Entry 8H8X (electron microscopy, 3.92 A resolution); this record covers chain A.

== Chain A ==
Molecule: E3 ubiquitin-protein ligase HACE1
Source organism: Homo sapiens
Notes: EC 2.3.2.26
Reference sequence: Q8IYU2 (HACE1_HUMAN); numbering as in UniProt (aligned over 1-909)
Sequence (909 residues; numbered 1 to 909; the number before each row is that of its first residue):
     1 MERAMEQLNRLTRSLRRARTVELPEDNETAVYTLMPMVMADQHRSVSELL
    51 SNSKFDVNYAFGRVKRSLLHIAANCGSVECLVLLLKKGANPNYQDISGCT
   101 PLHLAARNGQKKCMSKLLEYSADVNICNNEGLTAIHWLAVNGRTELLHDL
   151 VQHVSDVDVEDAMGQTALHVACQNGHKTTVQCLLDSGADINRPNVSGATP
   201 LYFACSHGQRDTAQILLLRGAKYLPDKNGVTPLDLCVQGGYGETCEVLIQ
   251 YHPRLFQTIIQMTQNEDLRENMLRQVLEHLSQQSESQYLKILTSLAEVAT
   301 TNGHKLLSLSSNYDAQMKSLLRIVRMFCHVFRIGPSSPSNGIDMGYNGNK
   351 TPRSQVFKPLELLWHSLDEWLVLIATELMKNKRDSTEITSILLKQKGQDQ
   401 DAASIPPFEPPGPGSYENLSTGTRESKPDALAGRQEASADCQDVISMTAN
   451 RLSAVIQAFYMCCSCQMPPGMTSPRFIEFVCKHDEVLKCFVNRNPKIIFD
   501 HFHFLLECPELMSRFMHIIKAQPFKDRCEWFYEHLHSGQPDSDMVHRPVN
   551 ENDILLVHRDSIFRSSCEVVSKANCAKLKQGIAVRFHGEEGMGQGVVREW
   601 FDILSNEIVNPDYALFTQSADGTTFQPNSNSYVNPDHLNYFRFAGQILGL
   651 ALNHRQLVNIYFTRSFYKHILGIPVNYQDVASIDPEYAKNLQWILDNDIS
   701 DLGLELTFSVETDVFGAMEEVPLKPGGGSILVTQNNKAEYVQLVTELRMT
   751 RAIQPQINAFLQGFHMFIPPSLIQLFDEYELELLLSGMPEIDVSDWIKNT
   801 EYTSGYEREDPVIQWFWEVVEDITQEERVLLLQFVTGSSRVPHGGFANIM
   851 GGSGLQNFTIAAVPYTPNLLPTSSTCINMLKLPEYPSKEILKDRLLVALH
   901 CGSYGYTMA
Disordered / not traced: 386-441, 907-909
UniProt features mapped onto this chain:
  - region: Met-1 to Val-21 (N-terminal helix important for homodimerization)
  - active site: Cys-876 (Glycyl thioester intermediate)
  - natural variant: Leu-832 (deletion: In SPPRS)
  - mutagenesis: Leu-8 (L8A/D: Exists as a mixture of monomer and dimer; promotes autoubiquitination and ubiquitination of RAC1), Leu-11 (L11A: Exists as a mixture of monomer and dimer; promotes autoubiquitination and ubiquitination of RAC1; L11D: Monomeric; promotes autoubiquitination and ubiquitination of RAC1), Ser-14 (S14E: Monomeric; promotes autoubiquitination and ubiquitination of RAC1), Leu-15 (L15A/D: Monomeric; promotes autoubiquitination and ubiquitination of RAC1), Thr-20 (T20E: Monomeric; promotes autoubiquitination and ubiquitination of RAC1), Val-140 (V140A: Promotes ubiquitination of RAC1), Gln-173 (Q173A: Impairs ubiquitination of RAC1), Asn-174 (N174A: Impairs ubiquitination of RAC1), Gly-175 (G175S: Impairs ubiquitination of RAC1), Ala-204 (A204T: Impairs ubiquitination of RAC1), Arg-332 (R332A: Promotes ubiquitination of RAC1), Arg-353 (R353A: Promotes ubiquitination of RAC1), 6 further mutagenesis entries in UniProt
What the authors report for this chain:
  - mutagenesis - V140A: increased catalytic activity on RAC1
  - catalytic residues: Cys-876
  - mutagenesis - E782A: unchanged catalytic activity
  - mutagenesis - Y906A: abolished catalytic activity on RAC1
  - mutagenesis - Y906A: abolished catalytic activity on autoubiquitination
  - post-translational modification sites: Ser-385 (citing earlier work)
  - conformationally variable residues (domain motion): Cys-876
  - mutagenesis - Y906A: decreased catalytic activity on transthiolation

== In short ==
From UniProt: active-site residue Cys-876 and 20 mutagenesis sites. From the paper: the catalytic residue
Cys-876; V140A increases catalytic activity on RAC1; 3 substitutions were tested in all.
Chain A is E3 ubiquitin-protein ligase HACE1 (Homo sapiens); the structure, Cryo-EM structure of HACE1
monomer, was determined by electron microscopy (same publication as 8HAE).
